PDB entry 6XZD | electron microscopy, 3.40 A resolution | chains AP1 and CP1 of the 7 polymer chains in the assembly

Chain AP1:
Name: Polymerase acidic protein
From: Influenza C virus (strain C/Johannesburg/1/1966)
Notes: EC 3.1.-.-
UniProtKB: Q9IMP5 (PA_INCJH); numbering as in UniProt (aligned over 1-709)
Amino-acid sequence (709 residues; row label = number of the first residue in the row):
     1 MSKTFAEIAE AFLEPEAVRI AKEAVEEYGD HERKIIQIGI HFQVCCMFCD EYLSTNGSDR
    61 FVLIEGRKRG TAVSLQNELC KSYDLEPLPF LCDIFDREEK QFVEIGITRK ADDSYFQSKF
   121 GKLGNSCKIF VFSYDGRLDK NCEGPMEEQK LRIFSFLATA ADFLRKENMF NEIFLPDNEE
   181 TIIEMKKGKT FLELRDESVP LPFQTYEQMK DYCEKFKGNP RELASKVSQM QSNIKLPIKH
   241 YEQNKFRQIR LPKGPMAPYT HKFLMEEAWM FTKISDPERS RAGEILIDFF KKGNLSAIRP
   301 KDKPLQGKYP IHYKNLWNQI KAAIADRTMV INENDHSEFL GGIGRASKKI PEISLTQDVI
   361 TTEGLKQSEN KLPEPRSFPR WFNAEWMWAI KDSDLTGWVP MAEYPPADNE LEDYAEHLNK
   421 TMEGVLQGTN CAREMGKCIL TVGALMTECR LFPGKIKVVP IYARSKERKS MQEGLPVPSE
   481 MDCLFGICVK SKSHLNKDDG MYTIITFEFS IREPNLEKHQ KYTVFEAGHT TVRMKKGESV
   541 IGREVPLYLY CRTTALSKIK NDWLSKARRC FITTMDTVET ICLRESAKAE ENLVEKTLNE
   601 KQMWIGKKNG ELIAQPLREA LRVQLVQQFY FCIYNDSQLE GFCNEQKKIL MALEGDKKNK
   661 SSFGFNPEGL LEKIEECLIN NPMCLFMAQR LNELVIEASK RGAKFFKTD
Unresolved in the structure: 1, 533-542, 708-709
Curated features (UniProtKB/Swiss-Prot):
  - motif: R109 to G124 (Nuclear localization signal 1 (NLS1)), K166 to S228 (Nuclear localization signal 2 (NLS2))
  - binding site (Mn(2+)): H41, E65, D93, E104, I105

Chain CP1:
Name: Polymerase basic protein 2
From: Influenza C virus (strain C/Johannesburg/1/1966)
UniProtKB: Q9IMP3 (PB2_INCJH); numbering as in UniProt (aligned over 1-774)
Amino-acid sequence (774 residues; each row starts with the number of its first residue):
     1 MSLLLTIAKE YKRLCQDAKA AQMMTVGTVS NYTTFKKWTT SRKEKNPSLR MRWAMSSKFP
    61 IIANKRMLEE AQIPKEHNNV ALWEDTEDVS KRDHVLASAS CINYWNFCGP CVNNSEVIKE
   121 VYKSRFGRLE RRKEIMWKEL RFTLVDRQRR RVDTQPVEQR LRTGEIKDLQ MWTLFEDEAP
   181 LASKFILDNY GLVKEMRSKF ANKPLNKEVV AHMLEKQFNP ESRFLPVFGA IRPERMELIH
   241 ALGGETWIQE ANTAGISNVD QRKNDIRAVC RKVCLAANAS IMNAKSKLVE YIKSTSMRIG
   301 ETERKLEELI LETDDVSPEV TLCKSALGGQ LGKTLSFGPM LLKKISGSGV KVKDTVYIQG
   361 VRAVQFEYWS EQEEFYGEYK SATALFSRKE RSLEWITIGG GINEDRKRLL AMCMIFCRDG
   421 DYFKDAPATI TMADLSTKLG REIPYQYVMM NWIQKSEDNL EALLYSRGIV ETNPGKMGSS
   481 MGIDGSKRAI KSLRAVTIQS GKIDMPESKE KIHLELSDNL EAFDSSGRIV ATILDLPSDK
   541 KVTFQDVSFQ HPDLAVLRDE KTAITKGYEA LIKRLGTGDN DIPSLIAKKD YLSLYNLPEV
   601 KLMAPLIRPN RKGVYSRVAR KLVSTQVTTG HYSLHELIKV LPFTYFAPKQ GMFEGRLFFS
   661 NDSFVEPGVN NNVFSWSKAD SSKIYCHGIA IRVPLVVGDE HMDTSLALLE GFSVCENDPR
   721 APMVTRQDLI DVGFGQKVRL FVGQGSVRTF KRTASQRAAS SDVNKNVKKI KMSN
Unresolved in the structure: 773-774

Chain AP1 / chain CP1 interface:
Residue-residue contacts - 62 pairs, chain AP1 then chain CP1:
  E7(AP1) with Q330(CP1)
  E10(AP1) with G328(CP1); H513(CP1), salt bridge
  E14(AP1) with A759(CP1); S760(CP1), hydrogen bond (side chain-backbone)
  E16(AP1) with V763(CP1); N764(CP1), hydrogen bond (side chain-backbone); V767(CP1)
  R19(AP1) with V767(CP1); K771(CP1)
  Q43(AP1) with A759(CP1); V763(CP1)
  C46(AP1) with D762(CP1)
  C49(AP1) with N766(CP1)
  D50(AP1) with R757(CP1), hydrogen bond (backbone-side chain); D762(CP1)
  E51(AP1) with R757(CP1); K765(CP1); N766(CP1), hydrogen bond
  D59(AP1) with K769(CP1), salt bridge
  R67(AP1) with K769(CP1), hydrogen bond (side chain-backbone); I770(CP1)
  G136(AP1) with N717(CP1), hydrogen bond (backbone-side chain)
  L138(AP1) with E716(CP1)
  E147(AP1) with K751(CP1), salt bridge
  E148(AP1) with R757(CP1), salt bridge
  K150(AP1) with E716(CP1), salt bridge
  L151(AP1) with S713(CP1); V714(CP1); C715(CP1), hydrophobic
  R152(AP1) with R757(CP1); A758(CP1), hydrogen bond (side chain-backbone); D762(CP1), salt bridge
  F154(AP1) with E716(CP1)
  A158(AP1) with R748(CP1)
  D162(AP1) with L181(CP1)
  D408(AP1) with R132(CP1), salt bridge
  N409(AP1) with W137(CP1); Q249(CP1)
  E410(AP1) with E139(CP1); L140(CP1), hydrogen bond (side chain-backbone); Q249(CP1)
  L411(AP1) with L140(CP1), hydrophobic; W247(CP1), hydrophobic; Q249(CP1), hydrogen bond (backbone-side chain)
  M446(AP1) with W53(CP1)
  C449(AP1) with W53(CP1)
  R450(AP1) with W53(CP1), hydrogen bond (side chain-backbone); S56(CP1); S57(CP1), hydrogen bond
  L451(AP1) with S56(CP1)
  D498(AP1) with L49(CP1)
  K558(AP1) with W53(CP1)
  S565(AP1) with R52(CP1), hydrogen bond
  K566(AP1) with R52(CP1)
  L583(AP1) with F142(CP1), hydrophobic; T246(CP1)
  A587(AP1) with T143(CP1); T246(CP1)
  E590(AP1) with F142(CP1); T143(CP1)
  N592(AP1) with F142(CP1)
Also at the interface, not in a pair above, chain AP1 (56 interface residues in all): A17, I20, K22, F42, M47, L63, G66, Y134, D135, R137, S155, R165, K166, Y414, L495, D562, R584, S586
Also at the interface, not in a pair above, chain CP1 (47 interface residues in all): S48, R50, K138, L144, G164, K167, E245, T753, S755

Overview:
56 residues of chain AP1 face 47 of chain CP1 across their interface, with 12 hydrogen bonds and 7 salt
bridges. Polar contacts include E10(AP1)-H513(CP1), D59(AP1)-K769(CP1) and E147(AP1)-K751(CP1). Curated
annotation (UniProt) lists 5 Mn2+-binding residues on chain AP1.
Here chain AP1 is Polymerase acidic protein and chain CP1 is Polymerase basic protein 2, both from Influenza C
virus (strain C/Johannesburg/1/1966). Entry 6XZD (Influenza C virus polymerase complex without chicken ANP32A
- Subclass 2) was determined by electron microscopy, deposited together with 6XZG, 6XZP, 6XZQ, 6XZR and 6Y0C.
